Entry 6EF0 (electron microscopy, 4.43 A resolution (low resolution: residue-level contacts below are approximate; hydrogen-bond / salt-bridge calls are withheld)); this record covers chains K and L of the 14 polymer chains in the assembly.

Chain K:
Name: 26S proteasome regulatory subunit 6B homolog
From: Saccharomyces cerevisiae (strain ATCC 204508 / S288c)
Reference sequence: P33298 (PRS6B_YEAST); residues 157-428 here = UniProt positions 157-428
Chain sequence (272 residues; numbered 157 to 428; the number before each row is that of its first residue):
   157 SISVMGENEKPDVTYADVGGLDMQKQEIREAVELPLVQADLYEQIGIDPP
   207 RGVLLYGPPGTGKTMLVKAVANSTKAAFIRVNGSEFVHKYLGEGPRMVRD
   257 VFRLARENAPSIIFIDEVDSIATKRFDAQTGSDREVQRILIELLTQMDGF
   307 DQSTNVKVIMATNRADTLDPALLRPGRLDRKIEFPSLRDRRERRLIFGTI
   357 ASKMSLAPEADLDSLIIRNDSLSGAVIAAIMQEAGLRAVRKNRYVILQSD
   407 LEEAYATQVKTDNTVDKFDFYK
Small-molecule neighbours:
  - ATP (adenosine-5'-triphosphate), molecule 1: Val174, Gly175, Leu177, Pro215, Gly216, Thr217, Gly218, Lys219, Thr220, Met221, Asp272, Thr318, Asn319, Gly380, Ala381
  - ATP, molecule 2: Leu300, Asp304, Arg330, Arg333
Swiss-Prot annotation at these positions:
  - binding site (ATP): Gly213 to Thr220
  - cross-link: Lys280 (Glycyl lysine isopeptide (Lys-Gly) (interchain with G-Cter in ubiquitin))

Chain L:
Name: 26S proteasome subunit RPT4
From: Saccharomyces cerevisiae (strain ATCC 204508 / S288c)
Reference sequence: P53549 (PRS10_YEAST); residue numbers follow UniProt; this construct covers 164-436
Chain sequence (273 residues; row label = number of the first residue in the row):
   164 DPLVYNMTSFEQGEITFDGIGGLTEQIRELREVIELPLKNPEIFQRVGIK
   214 PPKGVLLYGPPGTGKTLLAKAVAATIGANFIFSPASGIVDKYIGESARII
   264 REMFAYAKEHEPCIIFMDEVDAIGGRRFSEGTSADREIQRTLMELLTQMD
   314 GFDNLGQTKIIMATNRPDTLDPALLRPGRLDRKVEIPLPNEAGRLEIFKI
   364 HTAKVKKTGEFDFEAAVKMSDGFNGADIRNCATEAGFFAIRDDRDHINPD
   414 DLMKAVRKVAEVKKLEGTIEYQK
Small-molecule neighbours:
  - ADP (adenosine-5'-diphosphate): Gly182, Ile183, Gly184, Pro223, Pro224, Gly225, Thr226, Gly227, Lys228, Thr229, Leu230, Ile360, Gly388, Ala389, Arg392
  - ATP (adenosine-5'-triphosphate): Leu309, Arg339, Arg342
Swiss-Prot annotation at these positions:
  - binding site (ATP): Gly222 to Thr229

Chain K / chain L interface:
Residue-residue contacts (42):
  Pro215(K) - Ala336(L)
  Gly216(K) - Arg339(L)
  Phe234(K) - Phe315(L)
  Ile235(K) - Phe315(L)
  Arg236(K) - Phe315(L)
  Asn238(K) - Glu307(L)
  Asn238(K) - Thr310(L)
  Asn238(K) - Gln311(L)
  Ser240(K) - Arg303(L)
  Ser240(K) - Glu307(L)
  Glu241(K) - Arg264(L)
  Val243(K) - Ile256(L)
  His244(K) - Ile256(L)
  Lys245(K) - Tyr255(L)
  Lys245(K) - Ile256(L)
  Asp272(K) - Thr310(L)
  Asp272(K) - Gly314(L)
  Asp272(K) - Phe315(L)
  Glu273(K) - Met306(L)
  Glu273(K) - Leu309(L)
  Asp275(K) - Met306(L)
  Ser276(K) - Arg303(L)
  Ser276(K) - Met306(L)
  Thr286(K) - Ser296(L)
  Ser288(K) - Ser296(L)
  Asn319(K) - Ala336(L)
  Arg320(K) - Arg290(L)
  Met360(K) - Val210(L)
  Met360(K) - Gly211(L)
  Ser361(K) - Val210(L)
  Ala381(K) - Arg339(L)
  Ala381(K) - Pro340(L)
  Val382(K) - Pro340(L)
  Gln388(K) - Ile212(L)
  Gln388(K) - Lys213(L)
  Gln388(K) - Pro214(L)
  Gln388(K) - Pro215(L)
  Gln388(K) - Asp344(L)
  Leu392(K) - Glu195(L)
  Leu392(K) - Arg345(L)
  Arg396(K) - Glu195(L)
  Tyr400(K) - Arg209(L)
Other interface residues (no listed pair), chain K (36 interface residues in all): Pro167, Thr220, Val223, Lys224, Asp283, Asp289, Val292, Ala385, Glu389
Other interface residues (no listed pair), chain L (30 interface residues in all): Phe207, Gly257, Arg299, Asn317

In short:
36 residues of chain K and 30 residues of chain L are in contact. One ATP molecule is bound between chain K
and chain L. Chain K binds ATP. Chain L binds ADP.
Chain K is 26S proteasome regulatory subunit 6B homolog and chain L is 26S proteasome subunit RPT4, both from
Saccharomyces cerevisiae (strain ATCC 204508 / S288c); the structure, Yeast 26S proteasome bound to
ubiquitinated substrate (1D* motor state), was determined by electron microscopy, deposited together with 6EF1
and 6EF2.
